PDB entry 1G9F | X-ray diffraction, 2.50 A resolution | chain A

[Chain A]
Protein: Lectin
Source organism: Glycine max
UniProt: P05046 (LEC_SOYBN); residues 1-253 here correspond to UniProt positions 33-285 (UniProt number = residue number + 32)
Amino-acid sequence (253 residues; each row starts with the number of its first residue):
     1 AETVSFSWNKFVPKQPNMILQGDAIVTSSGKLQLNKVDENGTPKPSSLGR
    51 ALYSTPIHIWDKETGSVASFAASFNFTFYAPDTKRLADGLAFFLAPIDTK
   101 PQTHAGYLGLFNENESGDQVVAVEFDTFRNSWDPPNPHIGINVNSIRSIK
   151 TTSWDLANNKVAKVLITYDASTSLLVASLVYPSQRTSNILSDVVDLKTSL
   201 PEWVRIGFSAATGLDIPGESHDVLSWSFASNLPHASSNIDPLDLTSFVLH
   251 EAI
Not modelled in the structure: 39-41, 235-241, 252-253
Curated features (UniProtKB/Swiss-Prot):
  - glycosylation: N75 (N-linked (GlcNAc...) asparagine)
Covalently attached groups: N-acetylglucosamine (NAG) linked to N75
Ion coordination: Mn2+: E124, D126, D133, H138; Ca2+: D126, F128, N130, D133

[In short]
Covalently linked N-acetylglucosamine: at N75. The Mn2+ site is built by E124, D126, D133 and H138. The Ca2+
site is built by D126, F128, N130 and D133.
Chain A is Lectin (Glycine max); the structure, Crystal structure of the soybean agglutinin in a complex with
a biantennary blood group antigen analog, was determined by X-ray diffraction (same publication as 1G8W and
1G7Y).
